8S7V - chains E and D of the 12 polymer chains in the assembly; structure by electron microscopy, 2.56 A resolution.

[Chain E (and D)]
Protein: Methyl-coenzyme M reductase subunit beta
Organism: Methanococcus maripaludis
Notes: EC 2.8.4.1; chain D of this document is another copy of the same molecule, construct and numbering; everything in this record applies to it too
UniProtKB: A0A2L1CBB3 (A0A2L1CBB3_METMI); residue numbers follow UniProt; this construct covers 1-443
Amino-acid sequence (443 residues; each row starts with the number of its first residue):
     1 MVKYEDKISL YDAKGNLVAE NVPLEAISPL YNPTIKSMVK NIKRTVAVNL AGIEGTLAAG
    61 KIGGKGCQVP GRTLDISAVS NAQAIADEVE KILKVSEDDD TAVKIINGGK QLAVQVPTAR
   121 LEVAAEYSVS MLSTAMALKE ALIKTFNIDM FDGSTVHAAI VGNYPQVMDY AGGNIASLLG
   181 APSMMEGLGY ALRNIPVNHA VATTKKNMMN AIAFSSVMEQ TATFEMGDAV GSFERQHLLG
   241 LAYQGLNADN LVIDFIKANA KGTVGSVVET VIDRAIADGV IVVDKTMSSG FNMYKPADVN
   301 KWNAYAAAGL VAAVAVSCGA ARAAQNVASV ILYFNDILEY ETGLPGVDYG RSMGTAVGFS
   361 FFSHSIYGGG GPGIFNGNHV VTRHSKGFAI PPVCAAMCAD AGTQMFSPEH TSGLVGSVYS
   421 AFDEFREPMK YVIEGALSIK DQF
Unresolved in the structure: 1
Sequence notes: conflict Gly173 (Ser in A0A2L1CBB3)
Ligand contacts: SHT (O-phosphono-N-{(2E)-7-[(2-sulfoethyl)dithio]hept-2-enoyl}-L-threonine): Phe361, Phe362, Tyr367, Gly368, Gly369, Val381
Reported in the primary citation:
  - conformationally variable residues (loop rearrangement): Phe361 to Gly371

[Interface between chain E and chain D]
Contacting residue pairs - 76 pairs, chain E then chain D:
  Pro29(E) - Val123(D)
  Leu30(E) - Ala119(D)
  Leu30(E) - Val123(D)  hydrophobic
  Tyr31(E) - Val95(D)  hydrogen bond (side chain-backbone)
  Tyr31(E) - Ser96(D)  hydrogen bond (side chain-backbone)
  Lys36(E) - Val123(D)
  Val39(E) - Glu122(D)
  Val39(E) - Val123(D)  hydrophobic
  Lys40(E) - Glu122(D)  salt bridge
  Lys43(E) - Ala124(D)  hydrogen bond (side chain-backbone)
  Lys43(E) - Ala125(D)
  Ile92(E) - Gly231(D)
  Val95(E) - Tyr31(D)  hydrogen bond (backbone-side chain)
  Ala119(E) - Leu30(D)
  Arg120(E) - Leu30(D)
  Arg120(E) - Val230(D)
  Glu122(E) - Lys40(D)
  Val123(E) - Pro29(D)
  Val123(E) - Leu30(D)  hydrophobic
  Val123(E) - Lys36(D)
  Val123(E) - Val39(D)
  Val123(E) - Thr221(D)
  Ala124(E) - Lys43(D)  hydrogen bond (backbone-side chain)
  Ala124(E) - Glu225(D)
  Ala125(E) - Lys43(D)
  Ala125(E) - Glu126(D)
  Ala125(E) - Tyr127(D)
  Ala125(E) - Ala191(D)  hydrophobic
  Ala125(E) - Glu225(D)  hydrogen bond (backbone-side chain)
  Glu126(E) - Met185(D)
  Glu126(E) - Gly189(D)
  Glu126(E) - Ala191(D)
  Glu126(E) - Glu225(D)  hydrogen bond (backbone-side chain)
  Tyr127(E) - Ala125(D)
  Val129(E) - Phe224(D)
  Val129(E) - Glu225(D)
  Leu132(E) - Leu188(D)
  Leu132(E) - Glu225(D)
  Leu132(E) - Met226(D)
  Met136(E) - Gly227(D)
  Met136(E) - Val230(D)  hydrophobic
  Met136(E) - Phe233(D)  hydrophobic
  Glu140(E) - Gly231(D)
  Glu140(E) - Ser232(D)  hydrogen bond
  Tyr164(E) - Leu188(D)  hydrogen bond (side chain-backbone)
  Met168(E) - Glu186(D)
  Met168(E) - Gly187(D)
  Met168(E) - Leu188(D)  hydrophobic
  Tyr170(E) - Leu188(D)
  Ala181(E) - Leu188(D)  hydrophobic
  Met185(E) - Glu126(D)
  Met185(E) - Met168(D)
  Glu186(E) - Met168(D)
  Gly187(E) - Met168(D)
  Leu188(E) - Leu132(D)
  Leu188(E) - Tyr164(D)  hydrogen bond (backbone-side chain)
  Leu188(E) - Met168(D)  hydrophobic
  Leu188(E) - Tyr170(D)
  Leu188(E) - Pro182(D)  hydrophobic
  Gly189(E) - Glu126(D)  hydrogen bond (backbone-side chain)
  Ala191(E) - Ala125(D)  hydrophobic
  Leu192(E) - Val123(D)
  Thr221(E) - Val123(D)
  Glu225(E) - Ala124(D)
  Glu225(E) - Ala125(D)  hydrogen bond (side chain-backbone)
  Glu225(E) - Glu126(D)  hydrogen bond (side chain-backbone)
  Glu225(E) - Val129(D)
  Met226(E) - Leu132(D)
  Gly227(E) - Met136(D)
  Val230(E) - Ile92(D)  hydrophobic
  Val230(E) - Arg120(D)
  Val230(E) - Glu140(D)
  Gly231(E) - Glu140(D)
  Ser232(E) - Glu140(D)  hydrogen bond (backbone-side chain)
  Phe233(E) - Met136(D)  hydrophobic
  Phe233(E) - Glu140(D)
Interface residues without a listed pair, chain E (50 interface residues in all): Lys94, Ser96, Ser128, Ser133, Leu179, Pro182, Ser183, Tyr190, Phe224, Ala229
Interface residues without a listed pair, chain D (47 interface residues in all): Lys3, Ser128, Ser133, Tyr190, Leu192, Ala229

[Summary]
The interface between chain E and chain D involves 50 residues on one side and 47 on the other; the contacts
include 14 hydrogen bonds and 1 salt bridge. Polar contacts include Lys40(E)-Glu122(D), Tyr31(E)-Val95(D) and
Tyr31(E)-Ser96(D). Chain E binds compound SHT. From the paper: conformational variability at Phe361(E).
Chain E and chain D are both Methyl-coenzyme M reductase subunit beta (Methanococcus maripaludis); the
structure, Methyl-coenzyme M reductase activation complex binding to the A2 component, was determined by
electron microscopy together with 8S7X and 9H1L from the same study.
